7PF5 - chains c and J of the 11 polymer chains in the assembly; structure by electron microscopy, 3.80 A resolution.

== Chain c ==
Molecule: Histone H2A type 1-B/E
Source organism: Homo sapiens
Reference sequence: P04908 (H2A1B_HUMAN); residues 0-129 here correspond to UniProt positions 1-130 (UniProt number = residue number + 1)
Amino-acid sequence (147 residues; row label = number of the first residue in the row; numbers below 1 keep their minus sign (His-17 is residue -17)):
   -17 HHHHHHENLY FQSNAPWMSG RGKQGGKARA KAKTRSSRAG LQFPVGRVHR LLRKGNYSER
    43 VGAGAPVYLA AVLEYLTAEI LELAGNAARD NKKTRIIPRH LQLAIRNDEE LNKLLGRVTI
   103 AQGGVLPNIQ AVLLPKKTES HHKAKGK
Disordered / not traced: -17 to 9, 119-129
Sequence notes: expression tag (-17 to -1)
Curated features (UniProtKB/Swiss-Prot):
  - modified residue: Ser1 (N-acetylserine), Arg3 (Citrulline), Lys5 (N6-(2-hydroxyisobutyryl)lysine), Lys9 (N6-(2-hydroxyisobutyryl)lysine), Lys13 (N6-(beta-hydroxybutyryl)lysine), Lys36 (N6-(2-hydroxyisobutyryl)lysine), Lys74 (N6-(2-hydroxyisobutyryl)lysine), Lys75 (N6-(2-hydroxyisobutyryl)lysine), Lys95 (N6-(2-hydroxyisobutyryl)lysine), Gln104 (N5-methylglutamine), Lys118 (N6-(2-hydroxyisobutyryl)lysine), Lys119 (N6-crotonyllysine), Thr120 (Phosphothreonine), Lys125 (N6-crotonyllysine)
  - cross-link (Glycyl lysine isopeptide (Lys-Gly)): Lys13 (interchain with G-Cter in ubiquitin), Lys15 (interchain with G-Cter in ubiquitin), Lys119 (interchain with G-Cter in ubiquitin)

== Chain J ==
Molecule: 167-nt DNA strand
Source organism: synthetic construct
Sequence (167 nucleotides; row label = number of the first residue in the row):
   385 TACTTACATG ACAGGATGTA TATATCTGAC ACGTGCCTGG AGACTAGGGA GTAATCCCCT
   445 TGGCGGTTAA AACGCGGGGG ACAGCGCGTA CGTGCGTTTA AGCGGTGCTA GAGCTGTCTA
   505 CGACCAATTG AGCGGCCTCG GCACCGGGAT TCTCCAGGCG GCCAGTG

== Chain c / chain J interface ==
Contacting residue pairs (19):
  Arg11(c) with DA511(J), hydrogen bond to the base; DT512(J), hydrogen bond to the sugar
  Arg29(c) with DG516(J), phosphate contact; DC517(J), salt bridge to the phosphate
  His31(c) with DA507(J), salt bridge to the phosphate
  Glu41(c) with DA507(J), sugar contact
  Arg42(c) with DC505(J), base contact; DG506(J), hydrogen bond to the sugar; DA507(J), phosphate contact
  Val43(c) with DG506(J), sugar contact; DA507(J), hydrogen bond to the phosphate
  Gly44(c) with DG506(J), phosphate contact
  Ala45(c) with DG506(J), hydrogen bond to the phosphate
  Lys75(c) with DC526(J), phosphate contact; DA527(J), salt bridge to the phosphate
  Thr76(c) with DG525(J), hydrogen bond to the phosphate; DC526(J), hydrogen bond to the phosphate
  Arg77(c) with DG525(J), sugar contact; DC526(J), hydrogen bond to the phosphate
Interface residues without a listed pair, chain c (13 interface residues in all): Ala14, Thr16
Interface residues without a listed pair, chain J (12 interface residues in all): DG514, DA515

== Overview ==
13 residues of chain c and 12 residues of chain J are in contact, with 8 hydrogen bonds and 3 salt bridges.
Among the polar pairs are Arg11(c)-DA511(J), Arg11(c)-DT512(J) and Arg42(c)-DG506(J).
Chain c is Histone H2A type 1-B/E (Homo sapiens) and chain J is a 167-nt DNA strand (synthetic construct); the
structure, Nucleosome 2 of the 4x187 nucleosome array containing H1, was determined by electron microscopy
(same publication as 7PET, 7PEU, 7PEV, 7PEW, 7PEX, 7PEY and 16 further entries).
